8XOW - chains f1 and U2 of the 36 polymer chains in the assembly; structure by electron microscopy, 3.32 A resolution.

== Chain f1 ==
Protein: Head-tail connector protein FII
From: Escherichia phage Lambda
UniProtKB: P03714 (FII_LAMBD); numbering as in UniProt (aligned over 1-117)
Chain sequence (117 residues; numbered 1 to 117; the number before each row is that of its first residue):
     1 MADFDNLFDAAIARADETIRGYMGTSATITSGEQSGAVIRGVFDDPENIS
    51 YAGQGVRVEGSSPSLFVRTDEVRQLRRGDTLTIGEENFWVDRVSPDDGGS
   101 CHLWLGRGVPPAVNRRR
Disordered / not traced: 1-2, 117

== Chain U2 ==
Protein: Tail tube terminator protein
From: Escherichia phage Lambda
UniProtKB: P03732 (TTTP_LAMBD); residues 4-134 here correspond to UniProt positions 1-131 (UniProt number = residue number - 3)
Chain sequence (131 residues; numbered 4 to 134; the number before each row is that of its first residue):
     4 MKHTELRAAVLDALEKHDTGATFFDGRPAVFDEADFPAVAVYLTGAEYTG
    54 EELDSDTWQAELHIEVFLPAQVPDSELDAWMESRIYPVMSDIPALSDLIT
   104 SMVASGYDYRRDDDAGLWSSADLTYVITYEM

== Interface between chain f1 and chain U2 ==
Contacting residue pairs - 15 pairs, chain f1 then chain U2:
  R77(f1) - V33(U2)
  N114(f1) - F27(U2)
  N114(f1) - D28(U2)  hydrogen bond (side chain-backbone)
  N114(f1) - G29(U2)
  N114(f1) - R30(U2)
  N114(f1) - P31(U2)
  R115(f1) - F26(U2)
  R115(f1) - F27(U2)
  R115(f1) - D28(U2)
  R116(f1) - A11(U2)
  R116(f1) - L14(U2)
  R116(f1) - D15(U2)  salt bridge
  R116(f1) - E18(U2)  salt bridge
  R116(f1) - F26(U2)
  R116(f1) - D28(U2)

== Summary ==
4 residues of chain f1 and 11 residues of chain U2 are in contact; the contacts include 1 hydrogen bond and 2
salt bridges. Polar contacts include R116(f1)-D15(U2), R116(f1)-E18(U2) and N114(f1)-D28(U2).
Here chain f1 is Head-tail connector protein FII and chain U2 is Tail tube terminator protein, both from
Escherichia phage Lambda. Entry 8XOW (Mature virion portal of bacteriophage lambda) was determined by electron
microscopy together with 8XOT, 8XOU, 8XPM and 8XQB from the same study.
